PDB entry 7R5S | electron microscopy, 2.83 A resolution | chains Q and U of the 17 polymer chains in the assembly

== Chain Q ==
Protein: Centromere protein Q
Organism: Homo sapiens
Reference sequence: Q7L2Z9 (CENPQ_HUMAN); residues 1-268 here = UniProt positions 1-268
Chain sequence (268 residues; row label = number of the first residue in the row):
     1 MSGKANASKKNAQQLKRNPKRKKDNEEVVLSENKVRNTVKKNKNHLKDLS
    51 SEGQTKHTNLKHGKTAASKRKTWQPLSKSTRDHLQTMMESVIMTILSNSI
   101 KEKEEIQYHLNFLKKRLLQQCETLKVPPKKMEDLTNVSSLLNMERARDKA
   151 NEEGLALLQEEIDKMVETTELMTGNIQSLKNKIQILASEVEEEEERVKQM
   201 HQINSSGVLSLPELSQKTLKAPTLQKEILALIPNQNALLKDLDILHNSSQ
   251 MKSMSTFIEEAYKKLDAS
Disordered / not traced: 1-73, 205-208
Swiss-Prot annotation at these positions:
  - modified residue (Phosphoserine): Ser31, Ser50, Ser249

== Chain U ==
Protein: Centromere protein U
Organism: Homo sapiens
Reference sequence: Q71F23 (CENPU_HUMAN); residues 1-418 here = UniProt positions 1-418
Chain sequence (418 residues; numbered 1 to 418; the number before each row is that of its first residue):
     1 MAPRGRRRPRPHRSEGARRSKNTLERTHSMKDKAGQKCKPIDVFDFPDNS
    51 DVSSIGRLGENEKDEETYETFDPPLHSTAIYADEEEFSKHCGLSLSSTPP
   101 GKEAKRSSDTSGNEASEIESVKISAKKPGRKLRPISDDSESIEESDTRRK
   151 VKSAEKISTQRHEVIRTTASSELSEKPAESVTSKKTGPLSAQPSVEKENL
   201 AIESQSKTQKKGKISHDKRKKSRSKAIGSDTSDIVHIWCPEGMKTSDIKE
   251 LNIVLPEFEKTHLEHQQRIESKVCKAAIATFYVNVKEQFIKMLKESQMLT
   301 NLKRKNAKMISDIEKKRQRMIEVQDELLRLEPQLKQLQTKYDELKERKSS
   351 LRNAAYFLSNLKQLYQDYSDVQAQEPNVKETYDSSSLPALLFKARTLLGA
   401 ESHLRNINHQLEKLLDQG
Disordered / not traced: 1-251, 418
Swiss-Prot annotation at these positions:
  - motif (Nuclear localization signal): Arg6 to Thr23, Lys303 to Met320
  - modified residue: Thr78 (Phosphothreonine), Thr98 (Phosphothreonine), Ser108 (Phosphoserine), Thr110 (Phosphothreonine), Ser111 (Phosphoserine), Ser116 (Phosphoserine), Ser120 (Phosphoserine), Ser136 (Phosphoserine), Ser139 (Phosphoserine), Ser141 (Phosphoserine), Ser190 (Phosphoserine), Ser194 (Phosphoserine), Ser232 (Phosphoserine)
  - cross-link: Lys185 (Glycyl lysine isopeptide (Lys-Gly) (interchain with G-Cter in SUMO2))

== Interface between chain Q and chain U ==
Residue-residue contacts (88; chain Q residue first):
  Leu84(Q) - Phe289(U)  hydrophobic
  Met87(Q) - Val285(U)  hydrophobic
  Met87(Q) - Gln288(U)
  Val91(Q) - Phe281(U)  hydrophobic
  Val91(Q) - Asn284(U)
  Ile95(Q) - Ala277(U)  hydrophobic
  Lys101(Q) - Lys272(U)
  Glu102(Q) - Cys274(U)
  Ile106(Q) - Cys274(U)  hydrophobic
  Leu113(Q) - Ile278(U)  hydrophobic
  Leu113(Q) - Phe281(U)  hydrophobic
  Arg116(Q) - Glu264(U)  salt bridge
  Arg116(Q) - His265(U)  hydrogen bond
  Arg116(Q) - Arg268(U)
  Leu117(Q) - Phe258(U)  hydrophobic
  Leu117(Q) - His265(U)
  Gln120(Q) - Thr261(U)
  Gln120(Q) - Glu264(U)  hydrogen bond
  Leu124(Q) - Val254(U)  hydrophobic
  Leu124(Q) - Glu257(U)
  Val126(Q) - Ile253(U)  hydrophobic
  Val126(Q) - Val254(U)  hydrophobic
  Lys129(Q) - Gln297(U)
  Met131(Q) - Ser296(U)  hydrogen bond
  Met131(Q) - Leu299(U)  hydrophobic
  Val137(Q) - Glu295(U)
  Leu140(Q) - Leu299(U)  hydrophobic
  Leu141(Q) - Glu295(U)
  Leu141(Q) - Leu299(U)
  Glu144(Q) - Leu299(U)
  Glu144(Q) - Leu302(U)
  Glu144(Q) - Lys303(U)  hydrogen bond (side chain-backbone)
  Glu144(Q) - Asn306(U)
  Arg145(Q) - Leu302(U)
  Arg147(Q) - Asn306(U)
  Asp148(Q) - Leu302(U)
  Asp148(Q) - Asn306(U)  hydrogen bond (backbone-side chain)
  Asp148(Q) - Met309(U)
  Asn151(Q) - Asn306(U)  hydrogen bond
  Asn151(Q) - Met309(U)
  Asn151(Q) - Ile310(U)
  Glu152(Q) - Met309(U)
  Leu155(Q) - Asp312(U)
  Leu155(Q) - Ile313(U)  hydrophobic
  Leu158(Q) - Met320(U)  hydrophobic
  Gln159(Q) - Lys316(U)  hydrogen bond
  Glu161(Q) - Met320(U)
  Ile162(Q) - Lys316(U)
  Ile162(Q) - Met320(U)  hydrophobic
  Met165(Q) - Val323(U)  hydrophobic
  Met165(Q) - Gln324(U)
  Val166(Q) - Arg319(U)
  Thr168(Q) - Leu327(U)
  Thr169(Q) - Glu326(U)
  Met172(Q) - Leu327(U)  hydrophobic
  Met172(Q) - Glu331(U)
  Asn175(Q) - Leu334(U)
  Ile176(Q) - Leu330(U)
  Ile176(Q) - Leu334(U)  hydrophobic
  Ile176(Q) - Leu337(U)
  Leu179(Q) - Leu337(U)
  Leu179(Q) - Gln338(U)
  Ile183(Q) - Lys340(U)
  Ile183(Q) - Tyr341(U)  hydrophobic
  Leu186(Q) - Tyr341(U)  hydrophobic
  Leu186(Q) - Leu344(U)  hydrophobic
  Ala187(Q) - Leu344(U)  hydrophobic
  Val190(Q) - Lys348(U)
  Glu193(Q) - Lys348(U)
  Glu193(Q) - Leu351(U)
  Val197(Q) - Leu351(U)  hydrophobic
  Val197(Q) - Ala355(U)  hydrophobic
  Leu224(Q) - Phe392(U)  hydrophobic
  Gln225(Q) - Ser385(U)  hydrogen bond (side chain-backbone)
  Gln225(Q) - Pro388(U)
  Ile228(Q) - Pro388(U)  hydrophobic
  Leu229(Q) - Ser384(U)
  Gln235(Q) - Leu387(U)
  Leu239(Q) - Leu390(U)  hydrophobic
  Leu242(Q) - Leu390(U)  hydrophobic
  Leu245(Q) - Leu397(U)  hydrophobic
  His246(Q) - Leu390(U)
  His246(Q) - Lys393(U)
  Met251(Q) - Leu397(U)  hydrophobic
  Phe257(Q) - Leu404(U)  hydrophobic
  Ile258(Q) - Ala400(U)  hydrophobic
  Ala261(Q) - Ile407(U)  hydrophobic
  Leu265(Q) - Gln410(U)
Interface residues without a listed pair, chain Q (62 interface residues in all): Met88, Lys180, Glu194, Ile232, Tyr262
Interface residues without a listed pair, chain U (70 interface residues in all): Val273, Thr280, Met298, Lys305, Gln333, Lys345, Tyr382, Leu391, Ala394, Thr396, His403, Leu414

== In short ==
62 residues of chain Q face 70 of chain U across their interface, with 8 hydrogen bonds and 1 salt bridge.
Polar contacts include Arg116(Q)-Glu264(U), Arg116(Q)-His265(U) and Gln120(Q)-Glu264(U).
Here chain Q is Centromere protein Q and chain U is Centromere protein U, both from Homo sapiens. Entry 7R5S
(Structure of the human CCAN bound to alpha satellite DNA) was determined by electron microscopy (same
publication as 7PB4, 7PB8, 7PII, 7PKN, 7R5R, 7R5V, 7YWX and 7YYH).
